8OVW - chains L and N of the 17 polymer chains in the assembly; structure by electron microscopy, 3.40 A resolution.

== Chain L ==
Name: Inner kinetochore subunit IML3
From: Saccharomyces cerevisiae
Reference sequence: P38265 (CENPL_YEAST); residue numbers follow UniProt; this construct covers 1-245
Chain sequence (245 residues; row label = number of the first residue in the row):
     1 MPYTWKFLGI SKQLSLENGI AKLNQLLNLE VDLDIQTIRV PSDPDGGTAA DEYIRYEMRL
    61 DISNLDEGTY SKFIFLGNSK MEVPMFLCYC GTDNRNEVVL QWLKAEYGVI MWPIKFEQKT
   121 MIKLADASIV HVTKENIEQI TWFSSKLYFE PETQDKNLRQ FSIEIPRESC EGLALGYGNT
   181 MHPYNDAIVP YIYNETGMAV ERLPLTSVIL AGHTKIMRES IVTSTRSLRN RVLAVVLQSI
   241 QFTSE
Not modelled in the structure: 1, 243-245

== Chain N ==
Name: Inner kinetochore subunit CHL4
From: Saccharomyces cerevisiae
Reference sequence: P38907 (CENPN_YEAST); numbering as in UniProt (aligned over 1-458)
Chain sequence (458 residues; numbered 1 to 458; the number before each row is that of its first residue):
     1 MSNELRLEDN YVPTSDTLVV FKQLMKLPVT VLYDLTLSWF AKFGGSFDGD IYLLTETLDL
    61 LIEKGVRRNV IVNRILYVYW PDGLNVFQLA EIDCHLMISK PEKFKWLPSK ALRGDGKPYV
   121 VKLQPAKFIE NLQTDLAKIY HCHVYMFKHP SLPVLITRIQ LFDSNNLFLS TPNIGSINKE
   181 SLYNKLDKFQ GKPLISRRPY YVAFPLNSPI IFHSVDKDIY ARLVLQSISR TISERETIIF
   241 KPVQKIPVKS IHNIMTLLGP SRFAESMGPW ECYASANFER SPLHDYKKHQ GLTGKKVMVR
   301 EFDDSFLNDD ENFYGKEEPE IRRLRLEKNM IKFKGSANGV MDQKYNDLKE FNEHVHNIRN
   361 GKKNEDSGEP VYISRYSSLV PIEKVGFTLK NEINSRIITI KLKFNGNDIF GGLHELCDKN
   421 LINIDKVPGW LAGENGSFSG TIMNGDFQRE QVAKGGLL
Not modelled in the structure: 1-3, 166-185, 310-314, 342-373, 452-458
Reported in the primary citation:
  - mutagenesis - D48R/D50R/E56R/E63R: decreased growth

== Interface between chain L and chain N ==
Residue-residue contacts - 75 pairs, chain L then chain N:
  E152(L) with K419(N), hydrogen bond (backbone-side chain)
  T153(L) with G412(N); E415(N)
  Q154(L) with S374(N), hydrogen bond; Y376(N); E415(N), hydrogen bond (backbone-side chain)
  D155(L) with N407(N)
  K156(L) with N407(N), hydrogen bond (backbone-backbone)
  N157(L) with G406(N); N407(N), hydrogen bond (backbone-backbone); D408(N), hydrogen bond (backbone-backbone); I409(N); G412(N)
  L158(L) with F404(N), hydrophobic; N405(N); D408(N); I409(N), hydrophobic; G412(N); L416(N), hydrophobic
  R159(L) with N405(N), hydrogen bond (backbone-backbone); G406(N)
  Q160(L) with F404(N); N405(N), hydrogen bond (backbone-backbone)
  F161(L) with K403(N); F404(N), hydrophobic
  S162(L) with K401(N); L402(N); K403(N), hydrogen bond (backbone-backbone)
  I163(L) with I400(N), hydrophobic; K401(N); L402(N), hydrophobic
  E164(L) with I400(N); K401(N), hydrogen bond (backbone-backbone)
  I165(L) with I400(N), hydrophobic
  P166(L) with T399(N); K401(N)
  S169(L) with I398(N); T399(N), hydrogen bond (side chain-backbone)
  G172(L) with R396(N); I398(N)
  L173(L) with I398(N), hydrophobic
  L175(L) with R396(N)
  Y191(L) with N391(N), hydrogen bond; I398(N); I400(N), hydrophobic
  Y193(L) with F306(N); L307(N), hydrophobic; N423(N), hydrogen bond; K426(N)
  N194(L) with K426(N)
  E195(L) with L389(N); N391(N), hydrogen bond; K426(N); P428(N)
  T196(L) with L402(N); K426(N); V427(N); P428(N); W430(N); L431(N)
  G197(L) with I422(N); N423(N), hydrogen bond (backbone-backbone); K426(N)
  M198(L) with L402(N), hydrophobic; F404(N), hydrophobic; L431(N), hydrophobic
  A199(L) with L307(N), hydrophobic; L421(N), hydrogen bond (backbone-backbone)
  R202(L) with F306(N), hydrogen bond (side chain-backbone); L307(N), hydrogen bond (side chain-backbone); D309(N), hydrogen bond (side chain-backbone); N420(N), hydrogen bond (side chain-backbone); L421(N)
  L203(L) with L416(N), hydrophobic; L421(N), hydrophobic
Other interface residues (no listed pair), chain L (32 interface residues in all): P151, G176, P204
Other interface residues (no listed pair), chain N (38 interface residues in all): N308, R375, I393, G411, L413

== In short ==
Chain L and chain N form an interface of 32 and 38 residues respectively, with 20 hydrogen bonds. Polar
contacts include E152(L)-K419(N), Q154(L)-S374(N) and Q154(L)-E415(N). The paper reports that
D48R/D50R/E56R/E63R of chain N reduce growth.
Chain L is Inner kinetochore subunit IML3 and chain N is Inner kinetochore subunit CHL4, both from
Saccharomyces cerevisiae; the structure, Cryo-EM structure of CBF1-CCAN bound topologically to centromeric
DNA, was determined by electron microscopy, deposited together with 8OVX, 8OW0 and 8OW1.
